Entry 8HEY (electron microscopy, 4.10 A resolution (low resolution: residue-level contacts below are approximate; hydrogen-bond / salt-bridge calls are withheld)); this record covers chains S and C of the 22 polymer chains in the assembly.

# Chain S
Molecule: Small capsomere-interacting protein
Source organism: Human betaherpesvirus 5
Reference sequence: A8T7C4 (A8T7C4_HCMV); numbering as in UniProt (aligned over 1-75)
Amino-acid sequence (75 residues; each row starts with the number of its first residue):
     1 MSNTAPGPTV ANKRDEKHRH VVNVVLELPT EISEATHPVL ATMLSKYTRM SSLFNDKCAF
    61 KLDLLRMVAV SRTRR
Unresolved in the structure: 1-20

# Chain C
Molecule: Major capsid protein
Source organism: Human betaherpesvirus 5
Reference sequence: A0A1U8QPG3 (A0A1U8QPG3_HCMV); residues 1-1370 here = UniProt positions 1-1370
Amino-acid sequence (1370 residues; each row starts with the number of its first residue):
     1 MENWSALELL PKVGIPTDFL THVKTSAGEE MFEALRIYYG DDPERYNIHF EAIFGTFCNR
    61 LEWVYFLTSG LAAAAHAIKF HDLNKLTTGK MLFHVQVPRV ASGAGLPTSR QTTIMVTKYS
   121 EKSPITIPFE LSAACLTYLR ETFEGTILDK ILNVEAMHTV LRALKNTADA MERGLIHSFL
   181 QTLLRKAPPY FVVQTLVENA TLARQALNRI QRSNILQSFK AKMLATLFLL NRTRDRDYVL
   241 KFLTRLAEAA TDSILDNPTT YTTSSGAKIS GVMVSTANVM QIIMSLLSSH ITKETVSAPA
   301 TYGNFVLSPE NAVTAISYHS ILADFNSYKA HLTSGQPHLP NDSLSQAGAH SLTPLSMDVI
   361 RLGEKTVIME NLRRVYKNTD TKDPLERNVD LTFFFPVGLY LPEDRGYTTV ESKVKLNDTV
   421 RNALPTTAYL LNRDRAVQKI DFVDALKTLC HPVLHEPAPC LQTFTERGPP SEPAMQRLLE
   481 CRFQQEPMGG AARRIPHFYR VRREVPRTVN EMKQDFVVTD FYKVGNITLY TELHPFFDFT
   541 HCQENSETVA LCTPRIVIGN LPDGLAPGPF HELRTWEIME HMRLRPPPDY EETLRLFKTT
   601 VTSPNYPELC YLVDVLVHGN VDAFLLIRTF VARCIVNMFH TRQLLVFAHS YALVTLIAEH
   661 LADGALPPQL LFHYRNLVAV LRLVTRISAL PGLNNGQLAE EPLSAYVNAL HDHRLWPPFV
   721 THLPRNMEGV QVVADRQPLN PANIEARHHG VSDVPRLGAM DADEPLFVDD YRATDDEWTL
   781 QKVFYLCLMP AMTNNRACGL GLNLKTLLVD LFYRPAFLLM PAATAVSTSG TTSKESTSGV
   841 TPEDSIAAQR QAVGEMLTEL VEDVATDAHT PLLQACRELF LAVQFVGEHV KVLEVRAPLD
   901 HAQRQGLPDF ISRQHVLYNG CCVVTAPKTL IEYSLPVPFH RFYSNPTICA ALSDDIKRYV
   961 TEFPHYHRHD GGFPLPTAFA HEYHNWLRSP FSRYSATCPN VLHSVMTLAA MLYKISPVSL
  1021 VLQTKAHIHP GFALTAVRTD TFEVDMLLYS GKSCTSVIIN NPIVTKEERD ISTTYHVTQN
  1081 INTVDMGLGY TSNTCVAYVN RVRTDMGVRV QDLFRVFPMN VYRHDEVDRW IRHAAGVERP
  1141 QLLDTETISM LTFGSMSERN AAATVHGQKA ACELILTPVT MDVNYFKIPN NPRGRASCML
  1201 AVDPYDTEAA TKAIYDHREA DAQTFAATHN PWASQAGCLS DVLYNTRHRE RLGYNSKFYS
  1261 PCAQYFNTEE IIAANKTLFK TIDEYLLRAK DCIRGDTDTQ YVCVEGTEQL IENPCRLTQE
  1321 ALPILSTTTL ALMETKLKGG AGAFATSETH FGNYVVGEII PLQQSMLFNS
Unresolved in the structure: 15-29, 39-41, 464-486, 543-547, 824-844, 1368-1370
Disulfides: Cys1292-Cys1303

# Interface between chain S and chain C
Residue-residue contacts (43):
  Leu26(S) - Tyr813(C)
  Glu27(S) - Tyr813(C)
  Leu28(S) - Tyr813(C)
  His37(S) - Leu818(C)
  Met43(S) - Ser752(C)
  Met50(S) - Val754(C)
  Cys58(S) - Lys805(C)
  Cys58(S) - Val809(C)
  Lys61(S) - Val809(C)
  Lys61(S) - Tyr813(C)
  Leu62(S) - Leu757(C)
  Leu62(S) - Leu808(C)
  Leu62(S) - Val809(C)
  Asp63(S) - Asp753(C)
  Asp63(S) - Val754(C)
  Asp63(S) - Leu757(C)
  Leu64(S) - Tyr813(C)
  Leu64(S) - Leu818(C)
  Leu65(S) - Leu808(C)
  Leu65(S) - Phe812(C)
  Leu65(S) - Tyr813(C)
  Leu65(S) - Phe880(C)
  Arg66(S) - Gly750(C)
  Arg66(S) - Val751(C)
  Arg66(S) - Arg756(C)
  Arg66(S) - Leu757(C)
  Arg66(S) - Val883(C)
  Arg66(S) - Gln884(C)
  Met67(S) - Val751(C)
  Met67(S) - Ser752(C)
  Val68(S) - Phe817(C)
  Val68(S) - Leu818(C)
  Val68(S) - Phe880(C)
  Ala69(S) - Phe880(C)
  Ala69(S) - Leu881(C)
  Ala69(S) - Gln884(C)
  Val70(S) - Gln884(C)
  Arg72(S) - Met820(C)
  Arg72(S) - Leu881(C)
  Thr73(S) - Leu626(C)
  Thr73(S) - Gln884(C)
  Arg75(S) - Leu625(C)
  Arg75(S) - Leu626(C)
Also at the interface, not in a pair above, chain S (23 interface residues in all): Leu53, Ala59, Phe60
Also at the interface, not in a pair above, chain C (25 interface residues in all): His749, Gly758, Met760, Leu819

# In short
23 residues of chain S and 25 residues of chain C are in contact.
Here chain S is Small capsomere-interacting protein and chain C is Major capsid protein, both from Human
betaherpesvirus 5. Entry 8HEY (One CVSC-binding penton vertex in HCMV B-capsid) was determined by electron
microscopy together with 8HEU and 8HEV from the same study.
